Entry 7ZB5 (electron microscopy, 2.80 A resolution); this record covers chains E and H of the 8 polymer chains in the assembly.

Chain E (and H):
Protein: Helicase-like protein
Source organism: Chaetomium thermophilum
Notes: engineered mutation(s): Mot1 1-1836; chain H of this document is another copy of the same molecule, construct and numbering; everything in this record applies to it too
UniProtKB: G0S6C0 (G0S6C0_CHATD); residues 1-1837 here = UniProt positions 1-1837
Amino-acid sequence (1847 residues; each row starts with the number of its first residue):
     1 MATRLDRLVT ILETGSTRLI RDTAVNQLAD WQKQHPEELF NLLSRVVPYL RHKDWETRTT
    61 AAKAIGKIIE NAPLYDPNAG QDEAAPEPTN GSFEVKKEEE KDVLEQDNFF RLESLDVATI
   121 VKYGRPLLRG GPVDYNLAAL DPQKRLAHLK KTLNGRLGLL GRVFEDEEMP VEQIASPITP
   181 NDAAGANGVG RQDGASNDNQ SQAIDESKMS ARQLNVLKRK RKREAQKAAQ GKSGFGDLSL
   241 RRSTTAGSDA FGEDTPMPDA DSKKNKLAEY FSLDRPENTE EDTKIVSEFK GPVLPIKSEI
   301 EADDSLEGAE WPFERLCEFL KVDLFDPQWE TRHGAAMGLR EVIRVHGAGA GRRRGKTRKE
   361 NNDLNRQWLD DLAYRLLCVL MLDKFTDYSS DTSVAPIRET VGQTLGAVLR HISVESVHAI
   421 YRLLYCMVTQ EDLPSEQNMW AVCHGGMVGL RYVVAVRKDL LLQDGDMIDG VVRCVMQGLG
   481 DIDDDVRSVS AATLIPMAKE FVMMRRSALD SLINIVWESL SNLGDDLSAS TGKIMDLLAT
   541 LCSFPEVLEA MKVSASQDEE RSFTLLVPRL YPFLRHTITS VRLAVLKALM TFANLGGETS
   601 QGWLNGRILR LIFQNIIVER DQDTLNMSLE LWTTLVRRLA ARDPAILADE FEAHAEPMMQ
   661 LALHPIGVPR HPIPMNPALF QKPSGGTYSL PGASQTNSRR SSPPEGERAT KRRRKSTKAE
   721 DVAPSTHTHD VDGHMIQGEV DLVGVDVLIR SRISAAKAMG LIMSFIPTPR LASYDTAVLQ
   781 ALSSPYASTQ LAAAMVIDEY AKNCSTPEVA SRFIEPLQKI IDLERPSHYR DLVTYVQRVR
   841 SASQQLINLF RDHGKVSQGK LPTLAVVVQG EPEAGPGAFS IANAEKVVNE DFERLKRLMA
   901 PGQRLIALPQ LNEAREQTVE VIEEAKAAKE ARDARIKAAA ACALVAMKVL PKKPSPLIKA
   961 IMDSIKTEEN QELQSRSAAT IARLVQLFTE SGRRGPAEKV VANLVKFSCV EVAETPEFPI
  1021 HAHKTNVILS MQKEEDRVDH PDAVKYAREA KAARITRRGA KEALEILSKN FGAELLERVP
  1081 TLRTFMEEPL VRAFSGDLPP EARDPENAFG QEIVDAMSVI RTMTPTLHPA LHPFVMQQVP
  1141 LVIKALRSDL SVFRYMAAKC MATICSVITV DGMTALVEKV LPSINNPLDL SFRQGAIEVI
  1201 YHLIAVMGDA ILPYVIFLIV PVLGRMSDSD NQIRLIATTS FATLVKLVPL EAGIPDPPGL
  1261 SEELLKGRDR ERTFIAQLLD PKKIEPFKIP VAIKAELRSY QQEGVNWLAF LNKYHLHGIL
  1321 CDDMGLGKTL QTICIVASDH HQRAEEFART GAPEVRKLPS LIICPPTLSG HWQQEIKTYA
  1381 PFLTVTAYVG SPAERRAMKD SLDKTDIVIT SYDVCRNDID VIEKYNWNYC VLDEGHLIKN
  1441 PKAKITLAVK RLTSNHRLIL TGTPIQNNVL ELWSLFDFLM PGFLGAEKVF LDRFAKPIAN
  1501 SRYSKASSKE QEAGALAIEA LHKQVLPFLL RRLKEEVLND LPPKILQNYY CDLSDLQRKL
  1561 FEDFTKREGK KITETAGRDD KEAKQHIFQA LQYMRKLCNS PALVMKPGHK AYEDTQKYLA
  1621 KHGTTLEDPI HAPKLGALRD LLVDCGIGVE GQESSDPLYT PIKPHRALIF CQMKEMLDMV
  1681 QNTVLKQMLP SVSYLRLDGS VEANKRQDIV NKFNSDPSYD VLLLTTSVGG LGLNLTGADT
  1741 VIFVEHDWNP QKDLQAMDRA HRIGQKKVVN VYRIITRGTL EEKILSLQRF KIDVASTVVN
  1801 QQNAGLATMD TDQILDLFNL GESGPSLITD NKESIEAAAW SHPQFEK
Not modelled in the structure: 1, 80-123, 130-309, 429-445, 689-730, 1033-1045, 1568-1584, 1600-1633, 1649-1663, 1684-1690, 1818-1847 (chain H: 1, 80-123, 130-309, 428-445, 689-730, 1033-1044, 1568-1584, 1600-1633, 1651-1663, 1684-1690, 1818-1847)
Sequence notes: conflict Ala-1837 (Gly in G0S6C0); expression tag (1838-1847)

Interface between chain E and chain H:
Pairs across the interface (9; chain E residue first):
  His-1023(E) / His-1023(H)
  His-1023(E) / Asp-1104(H)
  His-1023(E) / Pro-1105(H)
  His-1023(E) / Glu-1106(H)
  Pro-1100(E) / Arg-1103(H)
  Arg-1103(E) / Pro-1100(H)
  Asp-1104(E) / His-1023(H)
  Pro-1105(E) / His-1023(H)
  Glu-1106(E) / His-1023(H)
Other interface residues (no listed pair), chain E (8 interface residues in all): Ala-1022, Thr-1025
Other interface residues (no listed pair), chain H (8 interface residues in all): Ala-1022, Thr-1025

Summary:
The chain E/chain H interface involves 8 residues from each chain.
Chain E and chain H are both Helicase-like protein (Chaetomium thermophilum); the structure,
Mot1(1-1836):TBP:DNA - post-hydrolysis complex dimer, was determined by electron microscopy together with
7ZKE, 7Z7N and 7Z8S from the same study.
